Entry 6UQE (electron microscopy, 3.00 A resolution); this record covers chains B and X of the 22 polymer chains in the assembly.

== Chain B ==
Molecule: ATP-dependent Clp protease ATP-binding subunit ClpA
From: Escherichia coli K-12
UniProt: A0A4Y9BNB2 (A0A4Y9BNB2_ECOLX); residue numbers follow UniProt; this construct covers 169-746
Chain sequence (578 residues; numbered 169 to 746; the number before each row is that of its first residue):
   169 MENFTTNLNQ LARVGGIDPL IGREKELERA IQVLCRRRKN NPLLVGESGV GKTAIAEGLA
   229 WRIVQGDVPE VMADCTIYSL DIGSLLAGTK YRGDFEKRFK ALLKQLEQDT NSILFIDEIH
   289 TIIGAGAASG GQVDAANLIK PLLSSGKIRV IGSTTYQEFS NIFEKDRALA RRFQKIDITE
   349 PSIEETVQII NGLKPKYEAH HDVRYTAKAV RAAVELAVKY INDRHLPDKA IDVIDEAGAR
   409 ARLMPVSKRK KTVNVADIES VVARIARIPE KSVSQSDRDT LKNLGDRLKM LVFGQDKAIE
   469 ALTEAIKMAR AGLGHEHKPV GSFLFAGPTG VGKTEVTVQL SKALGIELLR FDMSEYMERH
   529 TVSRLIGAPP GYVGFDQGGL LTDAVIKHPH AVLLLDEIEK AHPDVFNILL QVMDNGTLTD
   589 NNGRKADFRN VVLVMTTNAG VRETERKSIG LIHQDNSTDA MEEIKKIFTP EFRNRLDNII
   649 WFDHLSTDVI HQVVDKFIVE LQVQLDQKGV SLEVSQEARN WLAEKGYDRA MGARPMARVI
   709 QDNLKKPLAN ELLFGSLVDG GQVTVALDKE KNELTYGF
Ligand contacts:
  - ATP-gamma-S (AGS; phosphothiophosphoric acid-adenylate ester), molecule 1: Pro187, Leu188, Ile189, Arg191, Glu215, Ser216, Gly217, Val218, Gly219, Lys220, Thr221, Ala222, Thr323, Ile357, Leu361, Pro395, Asp396, Ile399
  - ATP-gamma-S (AGS), molecule 2: Ala336, Arg339, Arg340
  - ATP-gamma-S (AGS), molecule 3: Leu459, Val460, Phe461, Pro496, Thr497, Gly498, Val499, Gly500, Lys501, Thr502, Glu503, Leu653, Val657, Val661, Lys664, Phe665, Ala701, Arg702

== Chain X ==
Molecule: RepA-GFP
Chain sequence (10 residues; row label = number of the first residue in the row; X marks 10 residues of unknown identity (built as UNK)):
     1 XXXXXXXXXX

== How chain B and chain X interact ==
Chain B side of the interface, 5 residues: Tyr259, Arg260, Ala295, Ala296, Ser297

== Summary ==
Chain B and chain X make no direct contact in this assembly. Bound to chain B: 3 copies of ATP-gamma-S.
Chain B is ATP-dependent Clp protease ATP-binding subunit ClpA (Escherichia coli K-12) and chain X is
RepA-GFP; the structure, ClpA/ClpP Disengaged State bound to RepA-GFP, was determined by electron microscopy,
deposited together with 6UQO, 6W1Z, 6W20, 6W21, 6W22, 6W23 and 6W24.
